PDB entry 4E8G | X-ray diffraction, 2.00 A resolution | chains A and B

Chain A (and B):
Name: Mandelate racemase/muconate lactonizing enzyme, N-terminal domain protein
From: Paracoccus denitrificans
Notes: chain B of this document is another copy of the same molecule, construct and numbering; everything in this record applies to it too
Reference sequence: A1B198 (A1B198_PARDP); numbering as in UniProt (aligned over 2-369)
Sequence (391 residues; row label = number of the first residue in the row; numbers below 1 keep their minus sign (Mse-21 is residue -21)):
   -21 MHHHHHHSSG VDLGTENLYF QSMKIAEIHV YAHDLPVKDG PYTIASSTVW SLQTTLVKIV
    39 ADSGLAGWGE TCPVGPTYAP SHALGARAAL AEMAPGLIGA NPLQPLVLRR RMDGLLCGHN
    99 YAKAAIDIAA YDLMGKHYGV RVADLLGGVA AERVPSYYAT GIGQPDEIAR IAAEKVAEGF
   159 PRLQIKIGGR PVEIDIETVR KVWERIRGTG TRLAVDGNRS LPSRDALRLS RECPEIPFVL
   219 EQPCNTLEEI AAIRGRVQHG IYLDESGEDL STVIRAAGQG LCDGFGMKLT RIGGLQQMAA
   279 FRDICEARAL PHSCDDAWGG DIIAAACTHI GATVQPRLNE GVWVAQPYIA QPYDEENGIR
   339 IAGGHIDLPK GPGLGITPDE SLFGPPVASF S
Unresolved in the structure: -21 to 0, 14-28 (chain B: -21 to 0, 23-24)
Differences from the reference sequence: expression tag (-21 to 1)
Modified / non-standard residues: Mse-21 (selenomethionine); Mse1, Mse71, Mse90, Mse112, Mse265, Mse276 (selenomethionine; parent Met)
Metal / ion sites: Mg2+: Asp194, Glu219, Asp242
UniProt features mapped onto this chain:
  - active site (Proton donor/acceptor): Lys164, Lys266
  - binding site (substrate): Tyr56, Gln162, Ala295
  - binding site (Mg(2+)): Asp194, Glu219, Asp242

Chain A / chain B interface:
Residue-residue contacts (57):
  Gln82(A) - Asp122(B)  hydrogen bond
  Gln82(A) - Gly125(B)
  Gln82(A) - Gly126(B)
  Gln82(A) - Val127(B)
  Pro83(A) - Gly125(B)
  Leu84(A) - Gly125(B)  hydrogen bond (backbone-backbone)
  Leu84(A) - Arg280(B)
  Leu84(A) - Thr311(B)
  Val85(A) - Gly125(B)  hydrogen bond (backbone-backbone)
  Val85(A) - Gly126(B)
  Val85(A) - Val127(B)
  Arg87(A) - Glu284(B)  salt bridge
  Arg88(A) - Ala128(B)
  Arg88(A) - Glu284(B)  salt bridge
  Arg88(A) - Thr311(B)  hydrogen bond (side chain-backbone)
  Arg88(A) - Val312(B)
  Arg88(A) - Gln313(B)
  Tyr116(A) - Val118(B)
  Val118(A) - Tyr116(B)
  Asp122(A) - Gln82(B)  hydrogen bond
  Gly125(A) - Gln82(B)
  Gly125(A) - Pro83(B)
  Gly125(A) - Leu84(B)  hydrogen bond (backbone-backbone)
  Gly125(A) - Val85(B)
  Gly126(A) - Gln82(B)
  Gly126(A) - Val85(B)
  Val127(A) - Gln82(B)
  Val127(A) - Val85(B)
  Ala128(A) - Arg88(B)
  Leu248(A) - Asp281(B)
  Ser249(A) - Arg286(B)  hydrogen bond (backbone-side chain)
  Ile252(A) - Ala255(B)  hydrophobic
  Ile252(A) - Gly256(B)
  Ile252(A) - Ile282(B)  hydrophobic
  Ile252(A) - Ala285(B)  hydrophobic
  Arg253(A) - Arg286(B)
  Gly256(A) - Ile252(B)
  Gly256(A) - Gln257(B)  hydrogen bond (backbone-side chain)
  Gln257(A) - Gly256(B)  hydrogen bond (side chain-backbone)
  Gln274(A) - Arg280(B)
  Gln274(A) - Asp281(B)
  Ala278(A) - Asp281(B)
  Arg280(A) - Leu84(B)
  Arg280(A) - Gln274(B)
  Asp281(A) - Leu248(B)
  Asp281(A) - Gln274(B)  hydrogen bond
  Asp281(A) - Ala278(B)
  Ile282(A) - Ile252(B)  hydrophobic
  Ile282(A) - Ile282(B)  hydrophobic
  Glu284(A) - Arg87(B)  salt bridge
  Glu284(A) - Arg88(B)  salt bridge
  Ala285(A) - Ile252(B)  hydrophobic
  Arg286(A) - Ser249(B)  hydrogen bond (side chain-backbone)
  Arg286(A) - Arg253(B)
  Thr311(A) - Leu84(B)
  Thr311(A) - Arg88(B)  hydrogen bond (backbone-side chain)
  Gln313(A) - Arg88(B)
Also at the interface, not in a pair above, chain A (32 interface residues in all): Leu81, Ala255, Val312
Also at the interface, not in a pair above, chain B (32 interface residues in all): Leu81

In short:
The chain A/chain B interface involves 32 residues from each chain; the contacts include 12 hydrogen bonds and
4 salt bridges. Among the polar pairs are Arg87(A)-Glu284(B), Arg88(A)-Glu284(B) and Gln82(A)-Asp122(B).
Chain A and chain B are both Mandelate racemase/muconate lactonizing enzyme, N-terminal domain protein
(Paracoccus denitrificans); the structure, Crystal structure of an enolase (mandelate racemase subgroup) from
paracococus denitrificans pd1222 (target nysgrc-012907) with bound ..., was determined by X-ray diffraction
together with 4IZG from the same study.
